Entry 8R1C (electron microscopy, 2.20 A resolution); this record covers chains D and E of the 9 polymer chains in the assembly.

# Chain D
Protein: SD1-2 fab heavy chain
Organism: Homo sapiens
Notes: antibody fragment or engineered binder
Amino-acid sequence (124 residues; each row starts with the number of its first residue):
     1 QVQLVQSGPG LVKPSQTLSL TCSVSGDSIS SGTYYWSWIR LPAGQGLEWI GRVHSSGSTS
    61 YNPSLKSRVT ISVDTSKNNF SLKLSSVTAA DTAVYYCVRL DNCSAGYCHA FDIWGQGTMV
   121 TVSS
Disulfides: C22-C97, C103-C108

# Chain E
Protein: SD1-2 fab light chain
Organism: Homo sapiens
Notes: antibody fragment or engineered binder
Amino-acid sequence (110 residues; row label = number of the first residue in the row):
     1 QSVLTQPASV SGSPGQSITI SCTGTSSDVG SYNLVSWYQQ HPGKAPKVMI YEVSKWPSGV
    61 SNRFSGSKSG NTASLTISGL QAEDEADYYC CSYAGSGTYV FGTGTKVTVL
Not modelled in the structure: 1
Disulfides: C22-C90

# Chain D / chain E interface
Residue-residue contacts - 40 pairs, chain D then chain E:
  I39(D) - F101(E)  hydrophobic
  L41(D) - Q40(E)
  G46(D) - Y89(E)
  G46(D) - G102(E)
  G46(D) - T103(E)
  L47(D) - Y89(E)
  L47(D) - F101(E)
  L47(D) - G102(E)
  W49(D) - G97(E)
  W49(D) - T98(E)
  W49(D) - Y99(E)
  S60(D) - S96(E)
  S60(D) - G97(E)  hydrogen bond (side chain-backbone)
  S60(D) - T98(E)
  Y61(D) - T98(E)
  Y96(D) - Q40(E)
  Y96(D) - A45(E)  hydrophobic
  Y96(D) - P46(E)
  L100(D) - Y99(E)
  Y107(D) - Y51(E)
  Y107(D) - P57(E)
  Y107(D) - S58(E)  hydrogen bond
  C108(D) - L34(E)  hydrophobic
  C108(D) - Y51(E)
  C108(D) - E52(E)
  H109(D) - L34(E)
  H109(D) - S36(E)  hydrogen bond (backbone-side chain)
  H109(D) - Y93(E)
  H109(D) - Y99(E)  hydrogen bond
  A110(D) - Y38(E)
  A110(D) - Y51(E)  hydrophobic
  F111(D) - Y38(E)  hydrogen bond (backbone-side chain)
  F111(D) - V48(E)
  F111(D) - C91(E)  hydrophobic
  F111(D) - Y99(E)  hydrophobic
  F111(D) - F101(E)  hydrophobic
  D112(D) - V48(E)
  W114(D) - A45(E)  hydrophobic
  W114(D) - P46(E)  hydrogen bond (side chain-backbone)
  G115(D) - A45(E)
Other interface residues (no listed pair), chain D (19 interface residues in all): Q45, P63
Other interface residues (no listed pair), chain E (22 interface residues in all): K44

# Overview
19 residues of chain D face 22 of chain E across their interface, with 6 hydrogen bonds. Among the polar pairs
are S60(D)-G97(E), Y107(D)-S58(E) and H109(D)-S36(E).
Chain D is SD1-2 fab heavy chain and chain E is SD1-2 fab light chain, both from Homo sapiens; the structure,
SD1-2 Fab in complex with SARS-CoV-2 BA.2.12.1 Spike Glycoprotein, was determined by electron microscopy.
